PDB entry 3LDC | X-ray diffraction, 1.45 A resolution | chain A

Chain A:
Protein: Calcium-gated potassium channel mthK
From: Methanothermobacter thermautotrophicus
Notes: fragment: MthK K+ channel, residues 28-99
UniProt: O27564 (MTHK_METTH); residues 18-99 here = UniProt positions 18-99
Chain sequence (82 residues; each row starts with the number of its first residue):
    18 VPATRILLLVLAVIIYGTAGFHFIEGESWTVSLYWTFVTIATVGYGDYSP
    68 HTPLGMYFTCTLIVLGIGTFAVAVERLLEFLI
Sequence notes: engineered mutation His68 (Ser in O27564), Cys77 (Val in O27564)
Curated features (UniProtKB/Swiss-Prot):
  - motif: Thr59 to Asp64 (Selectivity filter)
Metal / ion sites: K+ site 1: Thr59, Val60; K+ site 2 near Thr59 (its only coordinating residue here); K+ site 3: Val60, Gly61; K+ site 4: Gly61, Tyr62
Reported in the primary citation:
  - contacts within the chain: Tyr51-Asp64 (hydrogen bond)

Overview:
Gly61 and Tyr62 coordinate K+ site 4. Val60 and Gly61 form the K+ site 3. From the paper: contacts within the
chain involving Tyr51 and Asp64.
Chain A is Calcium-gated potassium channel mthK (Methanothermobacter thermautotrophicus); the structure, High
resolution open MthK pore structure crystallized in 100 mM K+, was determined by X-ray diffraction, deposited
together with 3LDD and 3LDE.
